Entry 6KDB (X-ray diffraction, 2.86 A resolution); this record covers chains A and F of the 6 polymer chains in the assembly.

[Chain A]
Protein: DNA (cytosine-5)-methyltransferase 3B
From: Homo sapiens
Notes: EC 2.1.1.37
UniProtKB: Q9UBC3 (DNM3B_HUMAN); residues 571-853 here = UniProt positions 571-853
Sequence (286 residues; row label = number of the first residue in the row):
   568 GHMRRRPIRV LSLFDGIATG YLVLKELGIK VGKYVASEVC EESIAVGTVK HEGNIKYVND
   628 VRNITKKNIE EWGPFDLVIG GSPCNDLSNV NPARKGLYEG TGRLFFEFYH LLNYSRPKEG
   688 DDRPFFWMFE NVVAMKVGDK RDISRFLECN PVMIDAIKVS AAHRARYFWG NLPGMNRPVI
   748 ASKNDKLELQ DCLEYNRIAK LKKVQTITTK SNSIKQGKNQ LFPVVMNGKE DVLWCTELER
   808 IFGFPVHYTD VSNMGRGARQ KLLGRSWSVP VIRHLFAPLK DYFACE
Not modelled in the structure: 568-569
Construct notes: expression tag (568-570)
Small-molecule neighbours: S-adenosylhomocysteine (SAH): Phe581, Asp582, Gly583, Ile584, Thr586, Ser604, Glu605, Val606, Cys607, Ser610, Asn626, Asp627, Val628, Arg629, Gly648, Ser649, Pro650, Leu671, Arg832, Ser833, Trp834
UniProt features mapped onto this chain:
  - active site: Cys651
  - binding site (S-adenosyl-L-methionine): Asp582 to Thr586, Glu605, Asp627 to Arg629, Arg832 to Trp834
  - cross-link: Lys617 (Glycyl lysine isopeptide (Lys-Gly) (interchain with G-Cter in SUMO2))
Reported in the primary citation:
  - binding site for the 25-nt DNA strand (chain F): Asn779
  - mutagenesis - V657G, T775S (6.3-fold), N779A, N779D, N779Q, N779V: decreased catalytic activity on CpG sites
  - mutagenesis - C651A: abolished catalytic activity on CpG sites
  - specificity-determining residues: Lys777, Asn779
  - mutagenesis - K777A: decreased catalytic activity on CpG, CpA and CpT sites
  - mutagenesis - Q772R (0.069 and 0.072 uM): unchanged binding to DNA
  - disease-associated variants - A585V, A603T, V606A: decreased binding to SAM (proposed by the authors, not directly observed)
  - disease-associated variants - H814R, D817G, V818M: decreased binding to DNA (cytosine-5)-methyltransferase 3B (chain A) (proposed by the authors, not directly observed)
  - disease-associated variants - V726G, A766P, R840Q: decreased stability (proposed by the authors, not directly observed)
  - disease-associated variants - V699G: decreased binding to cytosine (proposed by the authors, not directly observed)
  - disease-associated variants - R823G: decreased binding to DNA (proposed by the authors, not directly observed)
  - disease-associated variants - R823G: decreased catalytic activity (citing earlier work)
  - mutagenesis - K777R: increased catalytic activity on CpG
  - mutagenesis - Q772R: decreased catalytic activity on 49-bp DNA (CG-3)
  - mutagenesis - Q772R: decreased catalytic activity on 24-bp DNA (CG and CG-2)

[Chain F]
Molecule: 25-nt DNA strand
Sequence (25 nucleotides; row label = number of the first residue in the row):
   422 GCATGCGTTC TAATTAGAAC GCATG

[Chain A / chain F interface]
Contacting residue pairs (31; chain A residue first):
  Gly648(A) with DC427(F), base contact
  Ser649(A) with DC427(F), hydrogen bond to the base
  Cys651(A) with DC427(F), base contact
  Asn652(A) with DT429(F), phosphate contact
  Ser655(A) with DC427(F), hydrogen bond to the phosphate
  Asn656(A) with DG426(F), base contact
  Val657(A) with DG426(F), phosphate contact; DC427(F), phosphate contact; DG428(F), base contact
  Asn658(A) with DG428(F), sugar contact; DT429(F), sugar contact
  Pro659(A) with DG428(F), base contact
  Glu697(A) with DC427(F), hydrogen bond to the base
  Val699(A) with DC427(F), sugar contact
  Ala701(A) with DC427(F), phosphate contact
  His730(A) with DG426(F), phosphate contact
  Arg731(A) with DC427(F), hydrogen bond to the base
  Arg733(A) with DC427(F), salt bridge to the phosphate
  Gln772(A) with DG426(F), phosphate contact
  Thr773(A) with DG426(F), hydrogen bond to the phosphate
  Thr775(A) with DG426(F), sugar contact; DC427(F), phosphate contact; DG428(F), phosphate contact
  Thr776(A) with DC427(F), phosphate contact; DG428(F), hydrogen bond to the phosphate
  Lys777(A) with DT429(F), base contact
  Asn779(A) with DG428(F), hydrogen bond to the base
  Gly784(A) with DT425(F), phosphate contact
  Lys785(A) with DA424(F), salt bridge to the phosphate
  Gly831(A) with DC427(F), sugar contact
  Arg832(A) with DC427(F), sugar contact
Interface residues without a listed pair, chain A (28 interface residues in all): Pro650, Asn698, Ser833

[Summary]
28 residues of chain A and 6 residues of chain F are in contact, with 7 hydrogen bonds and 2 salt bridges.
Polar contacts include Ser649(A)-DC427(F), Glu697(A)-DC427(F) and Arg731(A)-DC427(F). The paper reports a
binding site for the 25-nt DNA strand (chain F) at Asn779(A); V657G, T775S and N779A of chain A, among others,
reduce catalytic activity on CpG sites; 21 substitutions were tested in all.
Chain A is DNA (cytosine-5)-methyltransferase 3B (Homo sapiens) and chain F is a 25-nt DNA strand; the
structure, Crystal structure of human DNMT3B-DNMT3L in complex with DNA containing CpGpT site, was determined
by X-ray diffraction, deposited together with 6KDA, 6KDL, 6KDP and 6KDT.
